8FYC - chains D and F of the 11 polymer chains in the assembly; structure by electron microscopy, 4.10 A resolution (low resolution: residue-level contacts below are approximate; hydrogen-bond / salt-bridge calls are withheld).

Chain D:
Protein: Cas2-DEDDh
Amino-acid sequence (93 residues; numbered 1 to 93; the number before each row is that of its first residue):
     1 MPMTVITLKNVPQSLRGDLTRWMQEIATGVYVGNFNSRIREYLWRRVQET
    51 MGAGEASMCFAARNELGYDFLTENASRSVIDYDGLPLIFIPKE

Chain F:
Protein: Cas1
Amino-acid sequence (311 residues; numbered 1 to 311; the number before each row is that of its first residue):
     1 MAGPIIAGKSESSELPRVEDRATFIYIEHAKINRVDSAVTVAEAKGVVRI
    51 PAAMIGVLLLGPGTDISHRAVELLGDTGTALVWVGEQGVRYYASGRALAR
   101 STRFLVKQAELVTNERSRLRVARRMYQMRFPTEDVSKLTMQQLRSHEGAR
   151 VRRKYRELSKKYNVPWKKRVYNPDDFAGGDPINQALSAAHVALYGLVHSV
   201 VAALGLSPGLGFVHTGHDRSFIYDVADLYKAEITVPIAFAVAAEAEEGQD
   251 IGQLARLRTRDAFVDGKILKRMVKDLQTLLEIPEEGQIEAEPLSLWDDKE
   301 KLVPYGVNYSE
Unresolved in the structure: 131-181, 283-311

Chain D / chain F interface:
Residue-residue contacts - 45 pairs, chain D then chain F:
  Q13(D) - D36(F)
  S14(D) - D36(F)
  S14(D) - S37(F)
  G17(D) - D36(F)
  G17(D) - S37(F)
  G17(D) - A38(F)
  D18(D) - G8(F)
  D18(D) - D36(F)
  D18(D) - S37(F)
  T20(D) - A38(F)
  T20(D) - R49(F)
  T20(D) - I50(F)
  T20(D) - P51(F)
  R21(D) - S37(F)
  R21(D) - P51(F)
  R21(D) - A52(F)
  R21(D) - A53(F)
  R21(D) - L73(F)
  R21(D) - T77(F)
  W22(D) - S10(F)
  W22(D) - E14(F)
  W22(D) - L15(F)
  W22(D) - P16(F)
  W22(D) - P51(F)
  W22(D) - A53(F)
  W22(D) - M54(F)
  Q24(D) - R49(F)
  Q24(D) - P51(F)
  E25(D) - R49(F)
  N34(D) - M54(F)
  F35(D) - M54(F)
  N36(D) - D20(F)
  R38(D) - S13(F)
  I39(D) - E14(F)
  I39(D) - P16(F)
  I39(D) - D20(F)
  Y42(D) - S13(F)
  Y42(D) - E14(F)
  R46(D) - K9(F)
  R46(D) - S10(F)
  R46(D) - E14(F)
  E49(D) - P4(F)
  E49(D) - I5(F)
  E49(D) - A7(F)
  T50(D) - A7(F)
Interface residues without a listed pair, chain D (21 interface residues in all): L15, L43, R45
Interface residues without a listed pair, chain F (24 interface residues in all): I6, R17

Overview:
21 residues of chain D and 24 residues of chain F are in contact.
Chain D is Cas2-DEDDh and chain F is Cas1; the structure, Cryo-EM structure of Cas1:Cas2-DEDDh:half-site
integration complex linear CRISPR repeat conformation, was determined by electron microscopy, deposited
together with 8FY9, 8FYA, 8FYB and 8FYD.
